PDB entry 8YEG | electron microscopy, 3.10 A resolution | chains A and L of the 7 polymer chains in the assembly

# Chain A
Protein: heavy chain of F5-187
From: Homo sapiens
Sequence (122 residues; numbered 1 to 118 plus 4 insertion-coded residues; the number before each row is that of its first residue; a row labelled like 82A-82C holds insertion residues (82A, then the next letters in order)):
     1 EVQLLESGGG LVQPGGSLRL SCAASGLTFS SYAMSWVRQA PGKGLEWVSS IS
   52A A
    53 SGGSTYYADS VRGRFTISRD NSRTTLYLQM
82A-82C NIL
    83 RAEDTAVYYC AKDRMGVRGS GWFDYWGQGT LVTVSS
Disulfides: Cys-22/Cys-92

# Chain L
Protein: light chain of F5-187
From: Homo sapiens
Sequence (113 residues; each row starts with the number of its first residue):
     1 DIVMTQSPDS LAVSLGERAT INCKSSQSIL YSSSNKNYLA WYQQKPGQPP KLLIYWASTR
    61 ESGVPDRFSG SGSGTDFTLT ISSLLPEDVA VYYCQQYHST PWTFGQGTKV EIK
Disulfides: Cys-23/Cys-94

# How chain A and chain L interact
Pairs across the interface (21):
  Gln-39(A) / Gln-44(L)  hydrogen bond
  Leu-45(A) / Tyr-93(L)  hydrophobic
  Leu-45(A) / Phe-104(L)
  Trp-47(A) / Trp-102(L)
  Tyr-91(A) / Gln-44(L)
  Arg-96(A) / Glu-61(L)  salt bridge
  Gly-103(A) / Gln-95(L)  hydrogen bond (backbone-side chain)
  Gly-103(A) / Tyr-97(L)
  Trp-104(A) / Tyr-42(L)
  Trp-104(A) / Leu-52(L)
  Trp-104(A) / Tyr-55(L)  hydrophobic
  Trp-104(A) / Tyr-97(L)
  Phe-105(A) / Tyr-42(L)  hydrogen bond (backbone-side chain)
  Phe-105(A) / Leu-52(L)
  Phe-105(A) / Gln-95(L)
  Phe-105(A) / Phe-104(L)  hydrophobic
  Asp-106(A) / Glu-61(L)
  Trp-108(A) / Tyr-42(L)  hydrophobic
  Trp-108(A) / Pro-49(L)  hydrophobic
  Trp-108(A) / Pro-50(L)
  Gly-109(A) / Pro-49(L)
Also at the interface, not in a pair above, chain A (13 interface residues in all): Ser-50, Gln-110
Also at the interface, not in a pair above, chain L (16 interface residues in all): Ala-40, Gln-48, Trp-56, Pro-101

# Summary
The interface between chain A and chain L involves 13 residues on one side and 16 on the other; the contacts
include 3 hydrogen bonds and 1 salt bridge. Polar pairs include Arg-96(A)/Glu-61(L), Gln-39(A)/Gln-44(L) and
Gly-103(A)/Gln-95(L).
Chain A is heavy chain of F5-187 and chain L is light chain of F5-187, both from Homo sapiens; the structure,
HPV11 L1 pentamer in complex with Fab F5-187, was determined by electron microscopy (same publication as 8YEF,
8YEH and 8YEI).
